Entry 9BVL (electron microscopy, 3.40 A resolution); this record covers chains A and P.

Chain A:
Protein: Vitamin K-dependent gamma-carboxylase
Organism: Homo sapiens
Notes: EC 4.1.1.90
Reference sequence: P38435 (VKGC_HUMAN); residues 27-758 here = UniProt positions 27-758
Amino-acid sequence (732 residues; each row starts with the number of its first residue):
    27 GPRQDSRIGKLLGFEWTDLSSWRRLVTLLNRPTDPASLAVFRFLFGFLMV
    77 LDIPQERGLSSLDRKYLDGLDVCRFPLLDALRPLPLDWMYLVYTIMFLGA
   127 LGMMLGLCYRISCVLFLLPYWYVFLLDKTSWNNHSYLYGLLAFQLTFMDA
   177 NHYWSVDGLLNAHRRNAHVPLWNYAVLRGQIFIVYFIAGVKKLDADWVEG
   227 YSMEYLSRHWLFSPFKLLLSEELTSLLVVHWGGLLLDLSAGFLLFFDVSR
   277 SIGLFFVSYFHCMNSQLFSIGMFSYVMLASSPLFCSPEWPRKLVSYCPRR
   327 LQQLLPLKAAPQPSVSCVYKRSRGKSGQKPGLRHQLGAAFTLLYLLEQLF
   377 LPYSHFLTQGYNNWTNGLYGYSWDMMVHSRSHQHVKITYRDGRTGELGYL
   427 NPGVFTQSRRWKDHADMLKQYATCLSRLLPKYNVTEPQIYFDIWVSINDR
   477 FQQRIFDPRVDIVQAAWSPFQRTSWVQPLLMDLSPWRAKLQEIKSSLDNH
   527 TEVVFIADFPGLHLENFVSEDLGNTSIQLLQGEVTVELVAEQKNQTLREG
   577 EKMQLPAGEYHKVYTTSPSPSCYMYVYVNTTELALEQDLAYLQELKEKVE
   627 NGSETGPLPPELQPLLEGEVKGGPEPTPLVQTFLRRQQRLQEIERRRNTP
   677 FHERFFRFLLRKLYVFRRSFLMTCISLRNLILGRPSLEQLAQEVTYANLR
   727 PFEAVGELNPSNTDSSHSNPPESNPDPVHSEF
Unresolved in the structure: 27-30, 348-352, 729-758
Curated features (UniProtKB/Swiss-Prot):
  - active site: Lys218 (Proton acceptor)
  - glycosylation (N-linked (GlcNAc...) asparagine): Asn459, Asn550
  - natural variant: Phe299 (F299S: In PXEL-MCFD), Leu394 (L394R: In VKCFD1), Arg476 (R476C: In PXEL-MCFD; R476H: In PXEL-MCFD), Arg485 (R485P: In VKCFD1), Trp493 (W493S: In PXEL-MCFD), Trp501 (W501S: In VKCFD1), Gly558 (G558R: In PXEL-MCFD)
  - mutagenesis: His160 (H160A: No effect on activity), Lys218 (K218A: No activity), His287 (H287A: No effect on activity), His381 (H381A: No effect on activity)
Disulfide bonds: Cys99-Cys450
Covalently attached groups: N-acetylglucosamine (NAG) linked to Asn570, Asn605
Residues lining bound ligands:
  - 6PL ((4S,7R)-4-hydroxy-N,N,N-trimethyl-9-oxo-7-[(palmitoyloxy)methyl]-3,5,8-trioxa-4-phosphahexacosan-1-aminium 4-oxide), molecule 1: Lys36, Leu37, Leu38, Gly39, Phe40, Leu45, Leu51, Leu54, Leu55, Arg57, Leu197, Ala201, Arg204, Gly205, Phe208, Phe268, Phe271, Phe272, Asp273, Arg276, Leu368
  - 6PL, molecule 2: Leu70, Leu74, Leu77, Gln81, Ser291, Gln292, Phe294, Ser295, Met298, Tyr301, Leu304, Ala305, Trp315, Phe682, Phe684, Leu685, Leu686, Lys688, Phe692
  - vitamin K1 hydroquinone (A1AVC): Val210, Tyr211, Ala214, Lys218, Trp223, Met229, Phe238, Phe241, Val254, Val255, Leu262, Asp263, Phe282, Tyr285, Phe286, His287, Met289, Asn290, Leu293, Phe294, Ile296, Phe299, Met303, Met401, Met402
  - N-acetylglucosamine (NAG; 2-acetamido-2-deoxy-beta-D-glucopyranose): Lys457, Tyr458, Asn459

Chain P:
Protein: Factor X light chain
Organism: Homo sapiens
Reference sequence: P00742 (FA10_HUMAN); residue numbers follow UniProt; this construct covers 22-85
Amino-acid sequence (64 residues; each row starts with the number of its first residue):
    22 ESLFIRREQANNILARVTRANSFLEEMKKGHLERECMEETCSYEEAREVF
    72 EDSDKTNEFWNKYK
Unresolved in the structure: 22-23, 55-85
Curated features (UniProtKB/Swiss-Prot):
  - modified residue (4-carboxyglutamate): Glu46, Glu47, Glu54, Glu56, Glu59, Glu60, Glu65, Glu66, Glu69, Glu72, Glu79
  - natural variant: Glu47 (E47G: In FA10D), Gly51 (G51V: In FA10D), Glu54 (E54G: In FA10D; E54K: In FA10D), Glu72 (E72Q: In FA10D)

Chain A / chain P interface:
Residue-residue contacts - 52 pairs, chain A then chain P:
  Gln81(A) - Met48(P)
  Glu82(A) - Met48(P)
  Asn158(A) - Leu45(P)  hydrogen bond (side chain-backbone)
  Asn158(A) - Glu46(P)
  Asn159(A) - Glu46(P)  hydrogen bond
  His160(A) - Glu46(P)  salt bridge
  Met229(A) - Phe44(P)  hydrophobic
  Phe294(A) - Glu47(P)
  Ser295(A) - Glu47(P)
  Ser295(A) - Met48(P)  hydrogen bond (backbone-backbone)
  Ile296(A) - Glu46(P)
  Phe299(A) - Glu46(P)
  Tyr395(A) - Leu45(P)  hydrophobic
  Tyr395(A) - Glu46(P)
  Met402(A) - Phe44(P)  hydrophobic
  Met402(A) - Glu46(P)
  His404(A) - Ser43(P)
  Ser405(A) - Ser43(P)
  Ser405(A) - Phe44(P)
  Arg406(A) - Ser43(P)  hydrogen bond (backbone-side chain)
  Gln409(A) - Ile34(P)  hydrogen bond (side chain-backbone)
  Gln409(A) - Val38(P)
  His410(A) - Ala31(P)  hydrogen bond (side chain-backbone)
  His410(A) - Asn33(P)
  Lys412(A) - Ala31(P)
  Lys412(A) - Asn32(P)  hydrogen bond
  Tyr415(A) - Phe25(P)
  Tyr425(A) - Phe25(P)
  Tyr425(A) - Ile26(P)  hydrogen bond (backbone-backbone)
  Tyr425(A) - Arg28(P)  hydrogen bond
  Tyr425(A) - Ala31(P)  hydrophobic
  Leu426(A) - Leu24(P)
  Leu426(A) - Phe25(P)  hydrophobic
  Leu426(A) - Ile26(P)
  Asn427(A) - Leu24(P)  hydrogen bond (backbone-backbone)
  Arg436(A) - Leu45(P)  hydrogen bond (side chain-backbone)
  Val530(A) - Leu35(P)  hydrophobic
  Leu540(A) - Ile34(P)  hydrophobic
  Glu541(A) - Arg28(P)  salt bridge
  Glu541(A) - Asn32(P)  hydrogen bond
  Glu541(A) - Ile34(P)
  Asn542(A) - Asn32(P)
  Asn542(A) - Ile34(P)  hydrogen bond (side chain-backbone)
  Phe543(A) - Glu29(P)
  Phe543(A) - Asn32(P)  hydrogen bond (backbone-backbone)
  Phe543(A) - Asn33(P)
  Leu548(A) - Leu35(P)
  Tyr586(A) - Arg28(P)
  Tyr586(A) - Glu29(P)  hydrogen bond (side chain-backbone)
  Tyr603(A) - Leu35(P)  hydrophobic
  Glu608(A) - Arg37(P)  salt bridge
  Arg687(A) - His52(P)
Other interface residues (no listed pair), chain A (46 interface residues in all): Tyr231, Met401, Ser407, His408, Val430, Phe431, Leu455, Tyr458, Val460, Ser545, Thr551, Tyr601, Asn605
Other interface residues (no listed pair), chain P (22 interface residues in all): Arg27, Ala41, Asn42

In short:
The interface between chain A and chain P involves 46 residues on one side and 22 on the other; the contacts
include 15 hydrogen bonds and 3 salt bridges. Polar pairs include His160(A)-Glu46(P), Glu541(A)-Arg28(P) and
Glu608(A)-Arg37(P).
Chain A is Vitamin K-dependent gamma-carboxylase and chain P is Factor X light chain, both from Homo sapiens;
the structure, Vitamin K-dependent gamma-carboxylase with factor X propeptide and glutamate-rich region and
with vitamin K hydroquinone, was determined by electron microscopy together with 9BVK, 9BVM, 9BVP, 9BVQ and
9BVR from the same study.
